Entry 6AJ0 (electron microscopy, 3.40 A resolution); this record covers chains A and D of the 4 polymer chains in the assembly.

Chain A:
Protein: Viral protein 1
From: Enterovirus D68
UniProtKB: A0A097F8Q2 (A0A097F8Q2_9ENTO); residues 1-295 here correspond to UniProt positions 565-859 (UniProt number = residue number + 564)
Sequence (295 residues; each row starts with the number of its first residue):
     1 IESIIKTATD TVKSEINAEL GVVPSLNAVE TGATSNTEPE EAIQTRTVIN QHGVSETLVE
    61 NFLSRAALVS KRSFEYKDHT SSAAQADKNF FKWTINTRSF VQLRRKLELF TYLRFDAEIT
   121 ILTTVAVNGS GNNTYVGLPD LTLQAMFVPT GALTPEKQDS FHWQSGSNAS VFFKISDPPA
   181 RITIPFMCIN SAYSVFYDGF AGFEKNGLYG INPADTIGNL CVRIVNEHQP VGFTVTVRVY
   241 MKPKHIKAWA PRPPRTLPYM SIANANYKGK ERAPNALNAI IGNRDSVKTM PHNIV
Not modelled in the structure: 78-87, 129-134, 290-295

Chain D:
Protein: Capsid protein VP4
From: Enterovirus D68
UniProtKB: E7FM39 (E7FM39_9ENTO); residues 1-69 here correspond to UniProt positions 5-73 (UniProt number = residue number + 4)
Sequence (69 residues; numbered 1 to 69; the number before each row is that of its first residue):
     1 MGAQVTRQQT GTHENANIAT NGSHITYNQI NFYKDSYAAS ASKQDFSQDP SKFTEPVVEG
    61 LKAGAPVLK
Not modelled in the structure: 1-27, 62-69

How chain A and chain D interact:
Pairs across the interface - 27 pairs, chain A then chain D:
  Ile1(A) with Asp49(D)
  Glu2(A) with Ser47(D); Gln48(D); Asp49(D)
  Ser3(A) with Ser47(D); Gln48(D), hydrogen bond (backbone-backbone)
  Ile4(A) with Phe46(D)
  Ile5(A) with Phe46(D), hydrogen bond (backbone-backbone); Gln48(D)
  Lys6(A) with Phe46(D)
  Thr31(A) with Val57(D)
  Ala33(A) with Thr54(D); Glu55(D)
  Thr34(A) with Thr54(D), hydrogen bond (backbone-backbone); Glu55(D)
  Asn36(A) with Leu61(D)
  Ser55(A) with Phe46(D)
  Leu58(A) with Asp45(D)
  Glu60(A) with Ala41(D); Ser42(D), hydrogen bond (side chain-backbone)
  Asp116(A) with Tyr37(D)
  Thr183(A) with Tyr37(D)
  Pro185(A) with Tyr37(D)
  Lys244(A) with Tyr37(D); Ala39(D), hydrogen bond (side chain-backbone)
  His245(A) with Ser40(D), hydrogen bond (side chain-backbone)
  Pro251(A) with Phe53(D)
Other interface residues (no listed pair), chain A (21 interface residues in all): Gly32, Ile184
Other interface residues (no listed pair), chain D (18 interface residues in all): Ala38, Lys43, Pro56

In short:
21 residues of chain A face 18 of chain D across their interface; the contacts include 6 hydrogen bonds. Among
the polar pairs are Glu60(A)-Ser42(D), Lys244(A)-Ala39(D) and His245(A)-Ser40(D).
Chain A is Viral protein 1 and chain D is Capsid protein VP4, both from Enterovirus D68; the structure, The
structure of Enterovirus D68 mature virion, was determined by electron microscopy, deposited together with
6AJ2 and 6AJ3.
